PDB entry 5FIW | X-ray diffraction, 1.70 A resolution | chains A and C

Chain A:
Molecule: Myeloperoxidase
Organism: Homo sapiens
Notes: EC 1.11.2.2
UniProtKB: P05164 (PERM_HUMAN); residues 1-105 here correspond to UniProt positions 167-271 (UniProt number = residue number + 166)
Chain sequence (105 residues; row label = number of the first residue in the row):
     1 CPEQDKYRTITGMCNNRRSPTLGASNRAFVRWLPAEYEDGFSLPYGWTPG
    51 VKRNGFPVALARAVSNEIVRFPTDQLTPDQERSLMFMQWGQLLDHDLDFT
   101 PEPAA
UniProt features mapped onto this chain:
  - active site: H95 (Proton acceptor)
  - binding site (heme b): D94
  - binding site (Ca(2+)): D96
Disulfide bonds: C1-C14
Covalently attached groups: heme (HEM) linked to D94
Ion coordination: Ca2+: D96 (shared with T168(C), F170(C), D172(C), S174(C) of chain C)
Residues lining bound ligands: heme (HEM): M87, Q88, G90, Q91, D98, F99, T100, E102

Chain C:
Molecule: Myeloperoxidase
Organism: Homo sapiens
Notes: EC 1.11.2.2
UniProtKB: P05164 (PERM_HUMAN); residues 113-578 here correspond to UniProt positions 279-744 (UniProt number = residue number + 166)
Chain sequence (466 residues; row label = number of the first residue in the row):
   113 VNCETSCVQQPPCFPLKIPPNDPRIKNQADCIPFFRSCPACPGSNITIRN
   163 QINALTSFVDASMVYGSEEPLARNLRNMSNQLGLLAVNQRFQDNGRALLP
   213 FDNLHDDPCLLTNRSARIPCFLAGDTRSSEMPELTSMHTLLLREHNRLAT
   263 ELKSLNPRWDGERLYQEARKIVGAMVQIITYRDYLPLVLGPTAMRKYLPT
   313 YRSYNDSVDPRIANVFTNAFRYGHTLIQPFMFRLDNRYQPMEPNPRVPLS
   363 RVFFASWRVVLEGGIDPILRGLMATPAKLNRQNQIAVDEIRERLFEQVMR
   413 IGLDLPALNMQRSRDHGLPGYNAWRRFCGLPQPETVGQLGTVLRNLKLAR
   463 KLMEQYGTPNNIDIWMGGVSEPLKRKGRVGPLLACIIGTQFRKLRDGDRF
   513 WWENEGVFSMQQRQALAQISLPRIICDNTGITTVSKNNIFMSNSYPRDFV
   563 NCSTLPALNLASWREA
Unresolved in the structure: 113, 578
Modified positions: C150 (s-hydroxycysteine; CSO)
UniProt features mapped onto this chain:
  - binding site (Ca(2+)): T168, F170, D172, S174
  - binding site (heme b): E242, M243, H336
  - site: R239 (Transition state stabilizer)
  - modified residue: C150 (Cysteine sulfenic acid (-SOH))
  - glycosylation (N-linked (GlcNAc...) asparagine): N157, N189, N225, N317, N563
Disulfide bonds: C115-C125, C119-C143, C221-C232, C440-C497, C538-C564
Covalently attached groups: N-acetylglucosamine (NAG) linked to N189, N225; glycan linked to N317
Ion coordination: Ca2+: T168, F170, D172, S174 (shared with D96(A) of chain A); heme Fe near H336 (its only coordinating residue here)
Residues lining bound ligands: heme (HEM): R239, E242, M243, Y296, T329, F332, R333, Y334, G335, H336, I339, F365, L406, F407, L417, L420, R424

Chain A / chain C interface:
Contacting residue pairs (303):
  D5(A) with R511(C), salt bridge; F512(C)
  K6(A) with R275(C); E279(C); K282(C), hydrogen bond (backbone-side chain); F512(C)
  Y7(A) with R275(C), hydrogen bond; Q278(C); E279(C), hydrogen bond; F512(C)
  R8(A) with F170(C); V171(C); D172(C); R281(C), hydrogen bond (backbone-side chain); Q289(C); D510(C), salt bridge; F512(C)
  T9(A) with R281(C), hydrogen bond (backbone-side chain)
  I10(A) with T168(C); G178(C); S179(C); E180(C); A184(C), hydrophobic; Y277(C); R281(C)
  T11(A) with T168(C); S179(C); E181(C)
  G12(A) with T168(C); F170(C)
  C14(A) with R511(C), hydrogen bond (backbone-side chain)
  N15(A) with F170(C); Y316(C); G509(C); D510(C), hydrogen bond; R511(C), hydrogen bond (backbone-side chain); F512(C)
  N16(A) with Y316(C); D318(C), hydrogen bond (side chain-backbone)
  R17(A) with R511(C)
  R18(A) with D318(C), salt bridge; S319(C), hydrogen bond
  L22(A) with F170(C); D321(C); P322(C); R323(C)
  G23(A) with T168(C); S169(C), hydrogen bond (backbone-backbone); F170(C); R323(C)
  S25(A) with N165(C); A166(C); L167(C); T168(C); S179(C), hydrogen bond (side chain-backbone)
  N26(A) with I164(C); N165(C), hydrogen bond (backbone-backbone); A166(C); E180(C), hydrogen bond
  R27(A) with I164(C); N165(C), hydrogen bond (backbone-backbone)
  A28(A) with N162(C); Q163(C)
  F29(A) with N162(C), hydrogen bond (backbone-side chain); Q163(C), hydrogen bond (backbone-backbone); I164(C); N165(C); I324(C); N326(C); T329(C)
  V30(A) with D321(C); R323(C); I324(C), hydrogen bond (backbone-backbone); A325(C); N326(C), hydrogen bond (backbone-backbone)
  R31(A) with R161(C), hydrogen bond (side chain-backbone); N162(C); Q163(C), hydrogen bond; N326(C); H428(C), hydrogen bond (side chain-backbone); L430(C)
  W32(A) with A325(C); V327(C), hydrophobic; F439(C), hydrophobic; I498(C); T501(C); Q502(C); K505(C)
  L33(A) with P431(C), hydrophobic; A435(C); W436(C), hydrophobic
  P34(A) with P431(C)
  A35(A) with I160(C), hydrophobic; G429(C)
  E36(A) with G429(C), hydrogen bond (backbone-backbone); P431(C)
  Y37(A) with R148(C); R161(C), hydrogen bond (side chain-backbone); Q163(C), hydrogen bond; R426(C); D427(C), hydrogen bond (side chain-backbone); H428(C), hydrogen bond (side chain-backbone); G429(C)
  F41(A) with T159(C); I160(C); R161(C), hydrogen bond (backbone-backbone)
  S42(A) with R148(C), hydrogen bond (backbone-side chain); R161(C)
  P44(A) with F126(C), hydrophobic; R148(C); R426(C); D427(C)
  Y45(A) with F126(C); R426(C)
  W47(A) with Q121(C), hydrogen bond (backbone-side chain); C125(C); F126(C), hydrophobic
  R53(A) with L430(C), hydrogen bond (side chain-backbone); P431(C); G432(C); N473(C), hydrogen bond (backbone-side chain)
  N54(A) with N472(C); N473(C)
  F56(A) with Y468(C); G469(C); T470(C); N473(C)
  V58(A) with R426(C)
  A59(A) with R426(C), hydrogen bond (backbone-side chain); Q467(C)
  L60(A) with K129(C); I130(C); P131(C)
  A61(A) with A419(C); M422(C); R426(C)
  R62(A) with K129(C); P131(C); D134(C), salt bridge; R136(C); R403(C), hydrogen bond (side chain-backbone); E404(C), salt bridge; D416(C), salt bridge; A419(C)
  A63(A) with P131(C); Q467(C)
  V64(A) with M422(C), hydrophobic; Q467(C); Y468(C); M478(C), hydrophobic
  S65(A) with R403(C), hydrogen bond; D416(C), hydrogen bond; M422(C)
  N66(A) with P131(C); D134(C), hydrogen bond; P135(C); R403(C), hydrogen bond
  E67(A) with Q467(C)
  I68(A) with I397(C); L460(C), hydrophobic; K463(C); L464(C), hydrophobic; Q467(C); M478(C), hydrophobic
  V69(A) with A398(C); R403(C); P418(C), hydrophobic; M478(C), hydrophobic
  R70(A) with P135(C); R403(C)
  F71(A) with K390(C); N395(C); Q396(C); I397(C); A398(C); V399(C)
  T73(A) with P341(C)
  Q75(A) with Q396(C), hydrogen bond (backbone-side chain)
  L76(A) with Q340(C); P341(C); V399(C), hydrophobic
  T77(A) with K390(C); L391(C), hydrogen bond (backbone-backbone); R393(C), hydrogen bond; Q396(C), hydrogen bond
  P78(A) with P388(C), hydrophobic; A389(C)
  D79(A) with P388(C); A389(C), hydrogen bond (backbone-backbone); L391(C); R490(C), salt bridge; N555(C), hydrogen bond (backbone-side chain)
  Q80(A) with N555(C), hydrogen bond (backbone-side chain)
  E81(A) with R490(C), salt bridge; F552(C); M553(C); N555(C)
  R82(A) with L299(C), hydrogen bond (side chain-backbone); P388(C); A389(C), hydrogen bond (backbone-backbone); K488(C), hydrogen bond (side chain-backbone); R490(C); F552(C); M553(C); N555(C), hydrogen bond (backbone-side chain)
  S83(A) with L384(C); M385(C); T387(C); A389(C); I551(C), hydrogen bond (side chain-backbone); F552(C), hydrogen bond (backbone-backbone); S554(C); N555(C)
  L84(A) with L338(C); Q340(C); F344(C), hydrophobic; L384(C), hydrogen bond (backbone-backbone); T387(C), hydrogen bond (backbone-backbone); P388(C); A389(C)
  M85(A) with M249(C), hydrophobic; L384(C), hydrogen bond (backbone-backbone); F552(C)
  F86(A) with Y296(C); L299(C); V300(C), hydrophobic; L338(C), hydrophobic; R490(C); F552(C), hydrophobic
  M87(A) with L338(C), hydrophobic; I339(C), hydrophobic
  Q88(A) with M243(C); E245(C); L246(C); M249(C); L384(C)
  W89(A) with M249(C), hydrophobic; V288(C); I291(C), hydrophobic; T292(C), hydrogen bond; Y296(C); L533(C), hydrophobic; F552(C), hydrophobic
  G90(A) with Y296(C); F332(C)
  Q91(A) with E242(C), hydrogen bond; M243(C); L246(C)
  L92(A) with M175(C), hydrophobic; M249(C), hydrophobic
  L93(A) with T292(C); Y296(C), hydrophobic; F503(C), hydrophobic
  D94(A) with R239(C), salt bridge; F332(C)
  H95(A) with L167(C); M175(C); D237(C); R239(C), hydrogen bond; L246(C)
  D96(A) with T168(C); F170(C); V171(C); D172(C), hydrogen bond (side chain-backbone); A173(C), hydrogen bond (side chain-backbone); S174(C), hydrogen bond; M175(C); V288(C)
  L97(A) with N165(C), hydrogen bond (backbone-side chain); T168(C); S169(C); V171(C), hydrophobic; I324(C); F328(C), hydrophobic; F503(C), hydrophobic; L506(C), hydrophobic
  D98(A) with N165(C); L167(C); R239(C), hydrogen bond (backbone-side chain); F328(C); T329(C)
  F99(A) with I164(C); N165(C), hydrogen bond (backbone-side chain); A166(C), hydrogen bond (backbone-backbone); L167(C); T238(C); R239(C)
  T100(A) with S149(C); I164(C); H428(C)
  P101(A) with S149(C); C150(C), hydrogen bond (backbone-backbone); I164(C)
  E102(A) with F147(C); R148(C); C150(C); R424(C), salt bridge
  P103(A) with P124(C), hydrophobic; F147(C); R148(C); C150(C)
  A105(A) with N114(C); F147(C), hydrophobic
Other interface residues (no listed pair), chain A (86 interface residues in all): A24, G40, L43, G46, A104
Other interface residues (no listed pair), chain C (153 interface residues in all): Q122, P123, L128, I137, I144, A152, Y177, H250, L253, Y334, G335, L381, D400, Q423, D475, W477, G489, W513, I537

Overview:
86 residues of chain A face 153 of chain C across their interface, with 65 hydrogen bonds and 10 salt bridges.
Polar contacts include D5(A)-R511(C), R8(A)-D510(C) and R18(A)-D318(C). Chain C binds heme. Covalently linked
heme: at D94(A). Covalently linked N-acetylglucosamine: at N189(C) and N225(C).
Chain A is Myeloperoxidase and chain C is Myeloperoxidase, both from Homo sapiens; the structure, Crystal
structure of human myeloperoxidase at 1.7 angstroms resolution, was determined by X-ray diffraction.
